PDB entry 1B96 | X-ray diffraction, 2.30 A resolution | chains C and B of the 4 polymer chains in the assembly

# Chain C
Molecule: 11-nt DNA strand
Sequence (11 nucleotides; row label = number of the first residue in the row):
     1 AAAGATATCTT

# Chain B
Protein: Restriction endonuclease ecorv
From: Escherichia coli
Notes: EC 3.1.21.4
Reference sequence: P04390 (T2E5_ECOLI); residues 2-245 here correspond to UniProt positions 1-244 (UniProt number = residue number - 1)
Sequence (244 residues; row label = number of the first residue in the row):
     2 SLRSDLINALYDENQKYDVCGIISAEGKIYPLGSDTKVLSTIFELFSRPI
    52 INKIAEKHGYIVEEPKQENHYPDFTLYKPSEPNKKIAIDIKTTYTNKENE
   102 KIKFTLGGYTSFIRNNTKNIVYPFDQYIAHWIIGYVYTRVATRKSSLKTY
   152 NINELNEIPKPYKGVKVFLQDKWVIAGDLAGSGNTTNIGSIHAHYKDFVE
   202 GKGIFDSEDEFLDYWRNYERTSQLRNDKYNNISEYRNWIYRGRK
Sequence notes: engineered mutation Glu-69 (Gln68 in P04390)

# Chain C / chain B interface
Residue-residue contacts (18; chain C residue first):
  DA2(C) / Leu-180(B)  phosphate contact
  DA2(C) / Ser-223(B)  phosphate contact
  DA2(C) / Arg-226(B)  salt bridge to the phosphate
  DA3(C) / Gly-184(B)  base contact
  DA3(C) / Thr-222(B)  phosphate contact
  DA3(C) / Ser-223(B)  hydrogen bond to the phosphate
  DG4(C) / Ser-183(B)  base contact
  DG4(C) / Gly-184(B)  hydrogen bond to the base
  DG4(C) / Asn-185(B)  hydrogen bond to the base
  DA5(C) / Asn-185(B)  hydrogen bond to the base
  DA5(C) / Thr-186(B)  base contact
  DA7(C) / Lys-38(B)  hydrogen bond to the sugar
  DC9(C) / Glu-69(B)  sugar contact
  DC9(C) / Asn-70(B)  hydrogen bond to the base
  DT10(C) / Glu-69(B)  sugar contact
  DT10(C) / Asn-70(B)  hydrogen bond to the sugar
  DT11(C) / Gln-68(B)  hydrogen bond to the phosphate
  DT11(C) / His-71(B)  salt bridge to the phosphate
Also at the interface, not in a pair above, chain C (9 interface residues in all): DA1
Also at the interface, not in a pair above, chain B (16 interface residues in all): Tyr-219, Arg-221, Asn-231

# Summary
9 residues of chain C and 16 residues of chain B are in contact; the contacts include 8 hydrogen bonds and 2
salt bridges. Polar pairs include DG4(C)/Gly-184(B), DG4(C)/Asn-185(B) and DA5(C)/Asn-185(B).
Chain C is an 11-nt DNA strand and chain B is Restriction endonuclease ecorv (Escherichia coli); the
structure, Analysis of a mutational hot-spot in the ecorv restriction endonuclease: A catalytic role for a
main ..., was determined by X-ray diffraction, deposited together with 1B94, 1B95 and 1B97.
